Entry 3WFI (X-ray diffraction, 2.00 A resolution); this record covers chains A and B.

[Chain A (and B)]
Molecule: 2-dehydropantoate 2-reductase
Source organism: Enterococcus faecium
Notes: EC 1.1.1.169; chain B of this document is another copy of the same molecule, construct and numbering; everything in this record applies to it too
UniProt: E3USM3 (E3USM3_ENTFC); numbering as in UniProt (aligned over 1-312)
Amino-acid sequence (312 residues; numbered 1 to 312; the number before each row is that of its first residue):
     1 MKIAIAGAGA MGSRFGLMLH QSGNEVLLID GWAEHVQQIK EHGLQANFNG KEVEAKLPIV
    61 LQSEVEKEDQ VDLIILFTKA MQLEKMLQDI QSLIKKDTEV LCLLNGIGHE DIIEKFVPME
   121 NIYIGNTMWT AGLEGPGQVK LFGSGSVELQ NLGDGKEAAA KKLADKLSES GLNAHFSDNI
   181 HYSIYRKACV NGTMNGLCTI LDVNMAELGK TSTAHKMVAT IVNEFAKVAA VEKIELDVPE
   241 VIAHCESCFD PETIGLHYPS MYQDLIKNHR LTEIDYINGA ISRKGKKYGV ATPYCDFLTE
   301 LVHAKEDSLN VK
Not modelled in the structure: 312 (chain B: fully traced)

[Chain A / chain B interface]
Pairs across the interface (42; chain A residue first):
  I200(A) with I200(B), hydrophobic
  L201(A) with L301(B); A304(B), hydrophobic; K305(B), hydrogen bond (backbone-side chain)
  V203(A) with S308(B)
  K210(A) with K312(B)
  T211(A) with A304(B); D307(B)
  S212(A) with D307(B), hydrogen bond
  T213(A) with E300(B), hydrogen bond (side chain-backbone); H303(B); A304(B)
  K216(A) with E300(B), salt bridge
  M217(A) with F297(B), hydrophobic; E300(B); L301(B), hydrophobic; A304(B), hydrophobic
  P293(A) with P293(B), hydrophobic; Y294(B)
  Y294(A) with P293(B); D296(B); F297(B), hydrogen bond (side chain-backbone); E300(B), hydrogen bond
  D296(A) with Y294(B)
  F297(A) with M217(B), hydrophobic; Y294(B), hydrogen bond (backbone-side chain); F297(B), hydrophobic
  E300(A) with T213(B), hydrogen bond (backbone-side chain); K216(B), salt bridge; M217(B); Y294(B), hydrogen bond
  L301(A) with L201(B); M217(B), hydrophobic; L301(B), hydrophobic
  A304(A) with L201(B), hydrophobic; T211(B); T213(B); M217(B), hydrophobic
  K305(A) with L201(B), hydrogen bond (side chain-backbone)
  D307(A) with T211(B); S212(B), hydrogen bond
  S308(A) with V203(B)
Interface residues without a listed pair, chain A (24 interface residues in all): L197, D202, I221, L298, H303
Interface residues without a listed pair, chain B (24 interface residues in all): L197, D202, I221, L298

[Overview]
The chain A/chain B interface involves 24 residues from each chain, with 10 hydrogen bonds and 2 salt bridges.
Polar contacts include K216(A)-E300(B), L201(A)-K305(B) and S212(A)-D307(B).
Chain A and chain B are both 2-dehydropantoate 2-reductase (Enterococcus faecium); the structure, The crystal
structure of D-mandelate dehydrogenase, was determined by X-ray diffraction, deposited together with 3WFJ.
